PDB entry 1HC9 | X-ray diffraction, 1.80 A resolution | chains A and C

# Chain A
Name: Alpha-bungarotoxin isoform V31
From: Bungarus multicinctus
UniProtKB: P60616 (NXL1V_BUNMU); residues 1-74 here correspond to UniProt positions 22-95 (UniProt number = residue number + 21)
Chain sequence (74 residues; numbered 1 to 74; the number before each row is that of its first residue):
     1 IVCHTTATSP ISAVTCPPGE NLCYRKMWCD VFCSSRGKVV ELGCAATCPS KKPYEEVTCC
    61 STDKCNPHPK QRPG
Cystine bridges: Cys59 forms a disulfide with the same residue of a neighbouring copy of this chain
Cystine bridges: Cys3-Cys23, Cys16-Cys44, Cys29-Cys33, Cys48-Cys59, Cys60-Cys65

# Chain C
Name: Peptide inhibitor
Chain sequence (13 residues; numbered 1 to 13; the number before each row is that of its first residue):
     1 WRYYESSLLP YPD

# Chain A / chain C interface
Contacting residue pairs - 37 pairs, chain A then chain C:
  Thr6(A) - Trp1(C)  hydrogen bond (backbone-side chain)
  Thr6(A) - Tyr3(C)
  Ala7(A) - Trp1(C)
  Thr8(A) - Trp1(C)
  Thr8(A) - Tyr3(C)  hydrogen bond (backbone-side chain)
  Ser9(A) - Trp1(C)
  Ser9(A) - Tyr3(C)
  Ser9(A) - Pro10(C)
  Pro10(A) - Tyr3(C)
  Ile11(A) - Tyr3(C)  hydrogen bond (backbone-side chain)
  Met27(A) - Glu5(C)
  Asp30(A) - Arg2(C)  salt bridge
  Asp30(A) - Tyr4(C)  hydrogen bond
  Phe32(A) - Tyr4(C)
  Arg36(A) - Tyr4(C)
  Arg36(A) - Glu5(C)
  Arg36(A) - Ser6(C)  hydrogen bond (backbone-side chain)
  Arg36(A) - Tyr11(C)
  Gly37(A) - Tyr4(C)
  Gly37(A) - Glu5(C)
  Lys38(A) - Tyr4(C)
  Lys38(A) - Glu5(C)  hydrogen bond (backbone-side chain)
  Val39(A) - Arg2(C)
  Val39(A) - Tyr3(C)
  Val39(A) - Tyr4(C)  hydrophobic
  Val40(A) - Tyr3(C)  hydrogen bond (backbone-backbone)
  Val40(A) - Tyr4(C)
  Val40(A) - Glu5(C)
  His68(A) - Tyr4(C)  hydrogen bond (side chain-backbone)
  His68(A) - Glu5(C)
  His68(A) - Ser7(C)  hydrogen bond (side chain-backbone)
  His68(A) - Leu8(C)
  Pro69(A) - Glu5(C)
  Lys70(A) - Glu5(C)
  Lys70(A) - Ser6(C)
  Lys70(A) - Leu8(C)
  Gln71(A) - Leu8(C)
Interface residues without a listed pair, chain A (19 interface residues in all): Trp28

# In short
Chain A and chain C form an interface of 19 and 10 residues respectively; the contacts include 9 hydrogen
bonds and 1 salt bridge. Polar pairs include Asp30(A)-Arg2(C), Thr6(A)-Trp1(C) and Thr8(A)-Tyr3(C).
Here chain A is Alpha-bungarotoxin isoform V31 (Bungarus multicinctus) and chain C is Peptide inhibitor. Entry
1HC9 (alpha-bungarotoxin complexed with high affinity peptide) was determined by X-ray diffraction.
